PDB entry 9FW3 | electron microscopy, 2.67 A resolution | chains A and B

# Chain A
Protein: Mycobactin import ATP-binding/permease protein IrtA
From: Mycolicibacterium thermoresistibile ATCC 19527
Notes: EC 7.2.2.-
UniProtKB: G7CBF5 (IRTA_MYCT3); numbering as in UniProt (aligned over 315-908)
Sequence (595 residues; row label = number of the first residue in the row):
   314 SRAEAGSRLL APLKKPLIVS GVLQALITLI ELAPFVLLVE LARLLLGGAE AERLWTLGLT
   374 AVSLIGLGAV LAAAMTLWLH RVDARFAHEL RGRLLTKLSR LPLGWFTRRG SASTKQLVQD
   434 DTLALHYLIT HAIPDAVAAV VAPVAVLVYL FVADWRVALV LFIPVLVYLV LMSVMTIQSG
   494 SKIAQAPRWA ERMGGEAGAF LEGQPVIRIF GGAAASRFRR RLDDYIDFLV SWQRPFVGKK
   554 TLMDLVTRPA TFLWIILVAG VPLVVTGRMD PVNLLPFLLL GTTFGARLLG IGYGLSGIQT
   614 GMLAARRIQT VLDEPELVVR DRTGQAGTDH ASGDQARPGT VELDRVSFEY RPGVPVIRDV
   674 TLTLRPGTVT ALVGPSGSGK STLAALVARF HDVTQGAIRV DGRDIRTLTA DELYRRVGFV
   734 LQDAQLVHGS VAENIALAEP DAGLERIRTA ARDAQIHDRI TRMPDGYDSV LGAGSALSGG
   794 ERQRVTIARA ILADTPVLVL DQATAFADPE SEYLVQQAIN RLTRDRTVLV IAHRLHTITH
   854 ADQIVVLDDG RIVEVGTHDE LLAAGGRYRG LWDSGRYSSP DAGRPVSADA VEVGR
Disordered / not traced: 314-317, 637-649, 890-908
Construct notes: expression tag (314); engineered mutation Gln815 (Glu in G7CBF5)
Metal / ion sites: Zn2+: His393, His439; Mg2+: Ser694, Gln735 (together with ATP)
Residues lining bound ligands:
  - Mycobactin S (A1IRY): Leu336, Ile340, Val375, Ser376, Ile378, Gly379, Leu380, Val383, Leu384, Ala387, Met388
  - ATP (adenosine-5'-triphosphate), molecule 1: Thr420, Tyr663, Val669, Pro688, Ser689, Gly690, Ser691, Gly692, Lys693, Ser694, Thr695, Gln735, His846
  - ATP, molecule 2: Arg772, Arg775, Gly787, Ser788, Ala789, Leu790, Ser791, Gly792, Gly793, Glu794, Phe819
Swiss-Prot annotation at these positions:
  - binding site (ATP): Gly687 to Ser694
Reported in the primary citation:
  - binding site for Mycobactin S: Val375, Ser376, Leu380, Val383

# Chain B
Protein: Mycobactin import ATP-binding/permease protein IrtB
From: Mycolicibacterium thermoresistibile ATCC 19527
Notes: EC 7.2.2.-
UniProtKB: G7CBF6 (IRTB_MYCT3); residues 1-579 here = UniProt positions 1-579
Sequence (586 residues; numbered 1 to 586; the number before each row is that of its first residue):
     1 MIRTLLRLVP AEKRGAVAGY AVLTLLSVLL RAVGAVLLIP LLAALFSDTP SDAWLWLGWL
    61 TAVTLAGWVT DTNTARLGFD LGFAVLSRTQ HDMADRLPNV AMSWFTPDNT ATARQAIAAT
   121 GPELAGLVVN LLTPLIGAAL LPAAIGVALL FVSVPLGLAA LAGVAVLFGA LALSGRLSRA
   181 ADKVAGETNS AFTERIIEFA RTQQALRAAR RVEPARSQVG SALAAQHGAG LRLLTMQIPG
   241 QVLFSLAGQV ALIGFAGMAV WLTVRGQLGV PEAIALIVVL VRYLEPFAAI ADLAPALETT
   301 RATLNRIQAV LDAPTLPAGR RRLDRTGAAP SIEFDDVRFS YGDEVVLDGV SFTLRPGNTT
   361 AIVGPSGSGK TTILSLIAGL QQPASGRVLL DGVDVTTLDP EARRAAVSVV FQHPYLFDGT
   421 LRDNVLVGDP EADPDDVTAA MRLARVDELL DRLPDGDATV VGEGGTALSG GERQRVSIAR
   481 ALLKPAPVLL VDQATSALDN ANEAAVVDAL TADPRPRTRV IVAHRLASIR HADRVLFVEA
   541 GRVVEDGAID ELLAAGGRFA QFWAQQQAAS EWAIGSTARA LEVLFQ
Disordered / not traced: 1, 565-586
Construct notes: engineered mutation Gln493 (Glu in G7CBF6); expression tag (580-586)
Metal / ion sites: Mg2+: Thr371, Gln412 (together with ATP)
Residues lining bound ligands:
  - ATP (adenosine-5'-triphosphate), molecule 1: Tyr341, Val346, Pro365, Ser366, Gly367, Ser368, Gly369, Lys370, Thr371, Thr372, Gln412, Gln493, His524
  - ATP, molecule 2: Arg452, Leu453, Thr466, Ala467, Leu468, Ser469, Gly470, Gly471, Glu472, Ala497
Swiss-Prot annotation at these positions:
  - binding site (ATP): Gly364 to Thr371
Reported in the primary citation:
  - binding site for Mycobactin S: Gln249
  - mutagenesis - Q249A, Q249F, Q249L, A256F, A256L, A256R: increased catalytic activity
  - mutagenesis - Q249R: unchanged catalytic activity

# Chain A / chain B interface
Contacting residue pairs (238; chain A residue first):
  Phe348(A) with Val281(B), hydrophobic
  Leu351(A) with Ile277(B), hydrophobic
  Leu358(A) with Val270(B)
  Leu359(A) with Phe46(B), hydrophobic; Ile274(B), hydrophobic
  Leu390(A) with Leu234(B); Ile238(B), hydrophobic
  His393(A) with Leu234(B)
  Arg394(A) with Leu234(B); Thr235(B), hydrogen bond
  Ala397(A) with His227(B); Leu231(B), hydrophobic
  His401(A) with Leu223(B); His227(B)
  Arg404(A) with Leu223(B); Gln226(B)
  Gly405(A) with Pro214(B); Leu223(B)
  Leu408(A) with Pro214(B), hydrophobic; Val219(B), hydrophobic; Leu223(B), hydrophobic
  Thr409(A) with Pro214(B)
  Leu411(A) with Phe199(B), hydrophobic; Gln203(B); Arg207(B), hydrogen bond (backbone-side chain)
  Ser412(A) with Arg207(B); Val212(B); Glu213(B), hydrogen bond
  Arg413(A) with Arg207(B)
  Leu414(A) with Arg207(B), hydrogen bond (backbone-side chain)
  Leu416(A) with Gln203(B); Gln204(B); Arg207(B)
  Phe419(A) with Ala200(B), hydrophobic; Gln203(B); Arg207(B)
  Gly423(A) with Glu463(B)
  Ser424(A) with Ile197(B); Ala200(B); Arg201(B); Glu463(B), hydrogen bond
  Thr427(A) with Ile196(B); Ala200(B)
  Lys428(A) with Thr193(B); Ile196(B)
  Val431(A) with Phe192(B), hydrophobic; Ile196(B), hydrophobic
  Gln432(A) with Asn189(B), hydrogen bond (side chain-backbone); Phe192(B); Thr193(B), hydrogen bond
  Met506(A) with Ile117(B), hydrophobic
  Ala510(A) with Ile117(B), hydrophobic
  Gly511(A) with Arg114(B); Arg201(B)
  Ala512(A) with Tyr415(B); Phe417(B)
  Phe513(A) with Ala94(B); Leu97(B), hydrophobic; Pro98(B), hydrophobic
  Leu514(A) with Thr110(B); Ala113(B), hydrophobic; Arg114(B)
  Glu515(A) with Arg201(B), salt bridge; Tyr415(B)
  Gly516(A) with Tyr415(B); Phe417(B)
  Gln517(A) with Pro98(B)
  Pro518(A) with Met102(B), hydrophobic; Phe411(B)
  Val519(A) with Phe411(B), hydrophobic; Tyr415(B); Phe417(B), hydrophobic; Arg480(B)
  Ile520(A) with Phe417(B), hydrophobic
  Arg521(A) with Leu97(B), hydrogen bond (side chain-backbone); Pro98(B), hydrogen bond (side chain-backbone); Val100(B), hydrogen bond (side chain-backbone); Met102(B); Phe105(B); Leu316(B); Leu380(B); Arg404(B)
  Ile522(A) with Ala378(B), hydrophobic; Leu380(B), hydrophobic; Arg404(B); Val407(B); Val409(B); Phe411(B), hydrophobic; Lys484(B), hydrogen bond (backbone-side chain)
  Phe523(A) with Val409(B); Val427(B), hydrophobic; Gly428(B); Arg480(B); Ala481(B), hydrophobic; Lys484(B)
  Gly525(A) with Arg404(B)
  Ala526(A) with Ala94(B); Asp95(B); Pro98(B), hydrophobic
  Arg530(A) with Phe417(B); Asp418(B), hydrogen bond (side chain-backbone)
  Phe531(A) with Ala94(B), hydrophobic; Ile117(B), hydrophobic
  Arg532(A) with His91(B), hydrogen bond; Ala94(B); Asp95(B), salt bridge
  Leu535(A) with Gln90(B); His91(B); Thr120(B)
  Asp536(A) with His91(B), salt bridge
  Tyr538(A) with Thr120(B); Gly121(B)
  Leu542(A) with Phe83(B); Thr120(B); Pro122(B)
  Val543(A) with Phe83(B), hydrophobic
  Trp545(A) with Pro122(B), hydrophobic
  Gln546(A) with Phe79(B); Phe83(B); Pro122(B)
  Arg547(A) with Phe79(B); Asp80(B), salt bridge
  Lys553(A) with Asn130(B)
  Thr554(A) with Ala75(B)
  Leu558(A) with Trp68(B); Asp71(B); Thr72(B)
  Arg561(A) with Asp71(B), salt bridge
  Pro562(A) with Arg282(B); Glu285(B)
  Thr564(A) with Trp68(B)
  Trp567(A) with Thr61(B), hydrogen bond; Thr64(B); Trp68(B), hydrophobic
  Leu570(A) with Leu38(B), hydrophobic; Leu41(B), hydrophobic; Leu57(B), hydrophobic; Leu60(B), hydrophobic
  Val574(A) with Trp54(B), hydrophobic; Leu57(B), hydrophobic
  Pro575(A) with Trp54(B)
  Val577(A) with Leu45(B), hydrophobic
  Val578(A) with Pro50(B); Trp54(B)
  Pro584(A) with Phe46(B)
  Val585(A) with Phe46(B)
  Leu587(A) with Leu45(B), hydrophobic
  Leu588(A) with Ile274(B), hydrophobic
  Leu591(A) with Leu42(B), hydrophobic; Val278(B)
  Leu592(A) with Ile277(B), hydrophobic
  Thr595(A) with Arg282(B), hydrogen bond
  Leu630(A) with Arg207(B)
  Arg664(A) with Pro454(B); Asp455(B), salt bridge
  Gly687(A) with Asp499(B)
  Pro688(A) with Asp499(B)
  Ser689(A) with Arg452(B), hydrogen bond (backbone-side chain); Gly471(B); Glu472(B); Arg475(B), hydrogen bond; Ala497(B); Asp499(B), hydrogen bond (backbone-side chain); Asn502(B)
  Gly690(A) with Arg452(B); Ser469(B); Glu472(B)
  Phe703(A) with Gln204(B)
  Asp724(A) with Arg216(B), salt bridge
  Tyr727(A) with Arg207(B); Ala208(B); Arg210(B), hydrogen bond (backbone-side chain)
  Arg728(A) with Arg210(B); Arg216(B)
  Leu734(A) with Gln204(B); Ala205(B)
  Gln735(A) with Gly470(B); Ala497(B)
  Asp736(A) with Arg473(B), salt bridge
  Gln738(A) with Arg201(B); Thr202(B); Ala205(B)
  Val740(A) with Glu198(B); Leu206(B), hydrophobic
  His741(A) with Pro107(B); Arg195(B), hydrogen bond (backbone-side chain); Glu198(B), hydrogen bond (backbone-side chain)
  Glu746(A) with Gln218(B), hydrogen bond
  Leu750(A) with Ala209(B), hydrophobic; Arg211(B), hydrogen bond (backbone-side chain)
  Ala751(A) with Ala209(B); Arg210(B), hydrogen bond (backbone-side chain)
  Pro753(A) with Arg211(B)
  Arg772(A) with Glu344(B), salt bridge
  Pro777(A) with Glu344(B)
  Ala786(A) with Phe105(B); Thr106(B); Pro107(B); Thr110(B)
  Gly787(A) with Phe105(B), hydrogen bond (backbone-backbone)
  Ser791(A) with Gly367(B)
  Gly792(A) with Gln412(B); His413(B)
  Glu794(A) with Gly367(B)
  Arg795(A) with His413(B)
  Arg797(A) with Ser366(B)
  Arg802(A) with Ala205(B)
  Gln815(A) with Ser496(B), hydrogen bond (side chain-backbone); Ala497(B)
  Ala818(A) with Ser496(B), hydrogen bond (backbone-side chain)
  Phe819(A) with Ser366(B); Gln412(B); His413(B); Gln493(B); Ser496(B); His524(B), hydrogen bond (backbone-side chain)
  Ala820(A) with Ser366(B); His524(B)
  Asp821(A) with Gly364(B); Pro365(B); Ser366(B), hydrogen bond; His524(B); Phe562(B)
  Pro822(A) with Phe562(B); Trp563(B), hydrophobic
  Glu823(A) with Arg558(B), salt bridge
  His846(A) with Ala497(B), hydrogen bond (side chain-backbone); Leu498(B); Asp499(B), hydrogen bond (side chain-backbone); Asn500(B); Arg525(B)
  Arg847(A) with His524(B); Arg525(B)
  Leu848(A) with Asn500(B)
  Leu884(A) with Asn500(B), hydrogen bond (backbone-side chain)
  Ser887(A) with Asn500(B); Ala501(B)
  Gly888(A) with Asn500(B)
Other interface residues (no listed pair), chain A (133 interface residues in all): Ala355, Val375, Arg398, Pro415, Thr420, Gly524, Ile539, Val550, Leu566, Val571, Val667, Phe732, Ala749, Arg775, Met776, Gly785, Gly793, Trp885
Other interface residues (no listed pair), chain B (139 interface residues in all): Arg31, Ser51, Ala53, Gly67, Leu86, Ser87, Asn99, Val129, Ala224, Leu252, Ser408, Gly419, Thr466, Ala467, Ala504, Ala527, Gln561

# Summary
Chain A and chain B form an interface of 133 and 139 residues respectively; the contacts include 32 hydrogen
bonds and 10 salt bridges. Among the polar pairs are Glu515(A)-Arg201(B), Arg532(A)-Asp95(B) and
Asp536(A)-His91(B). From the paper: a binding site for Mycobactin S at Val375(A), Ser376(A) and Gln249(B)
among others; Q249A, Q249F and Q249L of chain B, among others, increase catalytic activity; 7 substitutions
were tested in all.
Chain A is Mycobactin import ATP-binding/permease protein IrtA and chain B is Mycobactin import
ATP-binding/permease protein IrtB, both from Mycolicibacterium thermoresistibile ATCC 19527; the structure,
Cryo-EM structure of IrtAB 2xEQ mutant in outward-occluded state in nanodisc in complex with mycobactin, was
determined by electron microscopy (same publication as 9FXC, 9G2K, 9G2L, 9G2M, 9G2S, 9G2T and 7 further
entries).
